Entry 2Q5I (X-ray diffraction, 2.80 A resolution); this record covers chain A.

# Chain A
Name: Glycyl-tRNA synthetase
From: Homo sapiens
Notes: EC 6.1.1.14
UniProt: P41250 (SYG_HUMAN); residues 1-685 here correspond to UniProt positions 55-739 (UniProt number = residue number + 54)
Sequence (691 residues; numbered 1 to 691; the number before each row is that of its first residue):
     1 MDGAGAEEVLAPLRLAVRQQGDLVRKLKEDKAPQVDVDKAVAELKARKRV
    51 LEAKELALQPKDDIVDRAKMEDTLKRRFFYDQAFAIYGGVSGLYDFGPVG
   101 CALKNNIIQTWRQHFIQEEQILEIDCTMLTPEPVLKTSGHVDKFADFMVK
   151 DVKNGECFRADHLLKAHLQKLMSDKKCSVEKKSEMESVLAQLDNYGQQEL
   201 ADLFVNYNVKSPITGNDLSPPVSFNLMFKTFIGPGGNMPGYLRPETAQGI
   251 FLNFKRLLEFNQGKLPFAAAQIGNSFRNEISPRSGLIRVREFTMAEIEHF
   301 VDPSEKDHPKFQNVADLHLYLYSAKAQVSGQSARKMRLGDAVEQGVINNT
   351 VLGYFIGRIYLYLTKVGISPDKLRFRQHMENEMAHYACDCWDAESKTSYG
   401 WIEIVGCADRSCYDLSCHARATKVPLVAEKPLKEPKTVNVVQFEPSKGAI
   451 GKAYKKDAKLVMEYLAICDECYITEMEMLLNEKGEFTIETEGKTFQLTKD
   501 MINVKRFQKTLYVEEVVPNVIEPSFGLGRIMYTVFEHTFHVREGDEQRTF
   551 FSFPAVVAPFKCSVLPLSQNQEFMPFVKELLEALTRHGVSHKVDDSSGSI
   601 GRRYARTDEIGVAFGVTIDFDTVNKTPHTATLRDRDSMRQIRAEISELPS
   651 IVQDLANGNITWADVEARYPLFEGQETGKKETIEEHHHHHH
Unresolved in the structure: 1-63, 384-385, 432-511, 674-691
Differences from the reference sequence: engineered mutation Leu581 (Ser635 in P41250); expression tag (686-691)
Swiss-Prot annotation at these positions:
  - binding site (glycine): Glu245, Glu296, Glu522 to Ser524
  - binding site (ATP): Arg277 to Glu279, Arg288, Val289, Glu403, Ile404, Arg529
  - modified residue: Lys150 (N6-acetyllysine), Tyr399 (Phosphotyrosine), Lys447 (N6-acetyllysine), Ser646 (Phosphoserine), Thr682 (Phosphothreonine)
From the paper describing this entry:
  - conformationally variable residues (loop rearrangement): Arg288, Asp392, Leu567 to Pro575
  - contacts within the chain: Val564-Leu581, Val577-Leu581, Leu580-Leu581, Leu581-His591
  - disease-associated variants - E71G, L129P, G240R, I280F, H418R, D500N, G526R, G598A (citing earlier work)

# In short
UniProt lists 5 glycine-binding residues and 8 ATP-binding residues. The paper reports conformational
variability at Arg288, Asp392 and Leu567; contacts within the chain involving Val564, Leu581 and Val577 among
others.
Chain A is Glycyl-tRNA synthetase (Homo sapiens); the structure, Crystal structure of apo S581L Glycyl-tRNA
synthetase mutant, was determined by X-ray diffraction, deposited together with 2Q5H.
